1DXP - chains A and C; structure by X-ray diffraction, 2.40 A resolution.

Chain A:
Protein: Protease/helicase NS3 (P70)
Organism: Hepatitis C virus (ISOLATE TAIWAN)
Notes: EC 3.4.22.-; fragment: protease
UniProt: Q81755 (Q81755); residues 1-187 here correspond to UniProt positions 305-491 (UniProt number = residue number + 304)
Chain sequence (187 residues; numbered 1 to 187; the number before each row is that of its first residue):
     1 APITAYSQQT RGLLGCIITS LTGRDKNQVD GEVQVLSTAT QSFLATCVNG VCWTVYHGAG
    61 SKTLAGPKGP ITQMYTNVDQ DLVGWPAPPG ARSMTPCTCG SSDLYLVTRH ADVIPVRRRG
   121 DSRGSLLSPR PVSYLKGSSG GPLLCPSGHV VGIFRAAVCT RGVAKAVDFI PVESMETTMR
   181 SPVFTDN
Disordered / not traced: 176-187
Ion coordination: Zn2+: Cys-97, Cys-99, Cys-145
Reported in the primary citation:
  - Zn2+ coordination: Cys-97, Cys-99, Cys-145
  - Zn2+ coordination through a water molecule: His-149
  - contacts within the chain: His-57/Asp-81
  - specificity-determining residues: His-57, Val-132, Leu-135, Phe-154, Arg-155, Ala-156 (proposed by the authors, not directly observed)

Chain C:
Protein: Nonstructural protein NS4A (P4)
UniProt: Q81755 (Q81755); residues 220-235 here correspond to UniProt positions 955-970 (UniProt number = residue number + 735)
Chain sequence (16 residues; each row starts with the number of its first residue):
   220 KGSVVIVGRI ILSGRK
Disordered / not traced: 220, 233-235

Interface between chain A and chain C:
Residue-residue contacts (68):
  Ile-3(A) / Ser-232(C)
  Thr-4(A) / Leu-231(C)
  Thr-4(A) / Ser-232(C)  hydrogen bond
  Ala-5(A) / Ile-229(C)  hydrophobic
  Ala-5(A) / Ile-230(C)
  Ala-5(A) / Leu-231(C)  hydrophobic
  Tyr-6(A) / Arg-228(C)
  Tyr-6(A) / Ile-229(C)
  Tyr-6(A) / Ile-230(C)  hydrogen bond (backbone-backbone)
  Ser-7(A) / Arg-228(C)
  Gln-8(A) / Gly-227(C)
  Gln-8(A) / Arg-228(C)  hydrogen bond (backbone-backbone)
  Gln-9(A) / Val-226(C)
  Thr-10(A) / Ile-225(C)  hydrogen bond (side chain-backbone)
  Thr-10(A) / Val-226(C)  hydrogen bond (backbone-backbone)
  Thr-10(A) / Gly-227(C)  hydrogen bond (side chain-backbone)
  Arg-11(A) / Val-224(C)
  Arg-11(A) / Ile-225(C)
  Arg-11(A) / Val-226(C)  hydrogen bond (backbone-backbone)
  Cys-16(A) / Val-224(C)
  Cys-16(A) / Val-226(C)  hydrophobic
  Thr-19(A) / Val-224(C)
  Ser-20(A) / Gly-221(C)
  Ser-20(A) / Ser-222(C)  hydrogen bond (backbone-backbone)
  Ser-20(A) / Val-224(C)
  Gly-23(A) / Ser-222(C)
  Asp-25(A) / Ile-225(C)
  Gln-28(A) / Arg-228(C)  hydrogen bond (backbone-side chain)
  Val-29(A) / Arg-228(C)
  Asp-30(A) / Arg-228(C)
  Gly-31(A) / Ile-230(C)
  Glu-32(A) / Ile-229(C)  hydrogen bond (backbone-backbone)
  Glu-32(A) / Ile-230(C)
  Glu-32(A) / Leu-231(C)  hydrogen bond (side chain-backbone)
  Val-33(A) / Arg-228(C)
  Val-33(A) / Ile-229(C)  hydrogen bond (backbone-backbone)
  Gln-34(A) / Ile-225(C)
  Gln-34(A) / Gly-227(C)
  Gln-34(A) / Arg-228(C)
  Val-35(A) / Val-224(C)
  Val-35(A) / Ile-225(C)
  Val-35(A) / Val-226(C)  hydrogen bond (backbone-backbone)
  Val-35(A) / Gly-227(C)  hydrogen bond (backbone-backbone)
  Val-35(A) / Arg-228(C)
  Leu-36(A) / Val-223(C)  hydrophobic
  Leu-36(A) / Val-224(C)
  Leu-36(A) / Ile-225(C)  hydrophobic
  Ser-37(A) / Val-223(C)
  Ser-37(A) / Val-224(C)  hydrogen bond (backbone-backbone)
  Ser-37(A) / Val-226(C)
  Thr-38(A) / Val-223(C)
  Phe-43(A) / Val-223(C)  hydrophobic
  Leu-44(A) / Ile-229(C)  hydrophobic
  Ala-59(A) / Val-223(C)  hydrophobic
  Lys-62(A) / Gly-221(C)
  Lys-62(A) / Val-223(C)
  Thr-63(A) / Ser-222(C)  hydrogen bond
  Thr-63(A) / Val-223(C)  hydrogen bond (backbone-backbone)
  Leu-64(A) / Val-223(C)
  Leu-64(A) / Ile-225(C)  hydrophobic
  Ala-65(A) / Ser-222(C)
  Ala-65(A) / Val-223(C)  hydrogen bond (backbone-backbone)
  Pro-70(A) / Ser-222(C)
  Arg-92(A) / Ile-230(C)
  Met-94(A) / Leu-231(C)  hydrophobic
  Thr-108(A) / Ile-229(C)
  Arg-109(A) / Ile-229(C)
  Leu-144(A) / Leu-231(C)  hydrophobic
Other interface residues (no listed pair), chain A (43 interface residues in all): Pro-2, Trp-85, Pro-88, Val-107, Ala-111

In short:
The interface between chain A and chain C involves 43 residues on one side and 12 on the other, with 18
hydrogen bonds. Polar contacts include Thr-4(A)/Ser-232(C), Thr-10(A)/Ile-225(C) and Thr-10(A)/Gly-227(C). The
Zn2+ site is built by Cys-97(A), Cys-99(A) and Cys-145(A). From the paper: Zn2+ coordination by Cys-97(A),
Cys-99(A) and Cys-145(A); water-mediated Zn2+ coordination by His-149(A).
Chain A is Protease/helicase NS3 (P70) (Hepatitis C virus (ISOLATE TAIWAN)) and chain C is Nonstructural
protein NS4A (P4); the structure, Inhibition of the Hepatitis C Virus NS3/4A Protease. The Crystal Structures
of Two Protease-Inhibitor Complexes (apo ..., was determined by X-ray diffraction, deposited together with
1DY8 and 1DY9.
